3P8E - chain A; structure by X-ray diffraction, 2.49 A resolution.

# Chain A
Molecule: N(G), N(G)-dimethylarginine dimethylaminohydrolase 1
Organism: Homo sapiens
Notes: EC 3.5.3.18
Reference sequence: O94760 (DDAH1_HUMAN); residues 1-285 here = UniProt positions 1-285
Amino-acid sequence (308 residues; row label = number of the first residue in the row; numbers below 1 keep their minus sign (Met-22 is residue -22)):
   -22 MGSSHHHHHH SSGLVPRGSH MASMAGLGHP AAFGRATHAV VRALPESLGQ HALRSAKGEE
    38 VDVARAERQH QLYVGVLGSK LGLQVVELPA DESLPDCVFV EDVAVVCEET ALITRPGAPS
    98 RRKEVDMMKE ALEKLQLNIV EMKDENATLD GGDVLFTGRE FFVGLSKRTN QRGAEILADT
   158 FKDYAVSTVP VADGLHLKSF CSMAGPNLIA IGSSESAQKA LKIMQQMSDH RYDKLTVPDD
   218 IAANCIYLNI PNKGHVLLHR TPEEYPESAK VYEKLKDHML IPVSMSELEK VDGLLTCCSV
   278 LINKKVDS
Unresolved in the structure: -22 to 8, 33-34, 283-285
Differences from the reference sequence: expression tag (-22 to 0)
Covalent attachments: N~5~-[(1S)-1-aminopentyl]-L-ornithine (LN7) linked to Cys274
Ligand contacts: LN7 (N~5~-[(1S)-1-aminopentyl]-L-ornithine): Ala29, Leu30, Asp73, Phe76, Glu78, Asp79, Arg98, Gly129, Arg145, His173, Lys175, Ser176, Val268, Asp269, Gly270, Leu271
Curated features (UniProtKB/Swiss-Prot):
  - active site: His173 (Proton donor), Cys274 (Nucleophile)
  - binding site (substrate): Leu30, Asp73, Glu78, Asp79, Arg98, Arg145, Val268
  - binding site (Zn(2+)): Cys274
  - modified residue: Ala2 (N-acetylalanine), Cys222 (S-nitrosocysteine), Cys274 (S-nitrosocysteine)
  - mutagenesis: Leu30 (L30A: Reduces enzyme activity and affinity for asymmetric dimethylarginine about 12-fold), Glu78 (E78A: Reduces enzyme activity about 1000-fold, and affinity for asymmetric dimethylarginine about 100-fold), Leu271 (L271G: Reduces enzyme activity about 10-fold, and affinity for asymmetric dimethylarginine about 7-fold)
From the paper describing this entry:
  - binding site for LN7: Leu30, Asp73, Asp79, Gly129, Arg145, His173, Val268, Leu271, Cys274
  - catalytic residues: His173, Cys274 (citing earlier work)
  - mutagenesis - C274S (4-fold): decreased binding to LN7

# Summary
Covalently linked compound LN7: at Cys274. UniProt lists active-site residues His173 and Cys274, 7
substrate-binding residues, Zn2+-binding residue Cys274 and 3 mutagenesis sites. From the paper: catalytic
residues His173 and Cys274; C274S reduces binding to LN7.
Chain A is N(G), N(G)-dimethylarginine dimethylaminohydrolase 1 (Homo sapiens); the structure, Crystal
structure of human DIMETHYLARGININE DIMETHYLAMINOHYDROLASE-1 (DDAH-1) covalently bound with
N5-(1-iminopentyl)-L-ornithine, was determined by X-ray diffraction (same publication as 3P8P).
